Entry 3U60 (X-ray diffraction, 3.34 A resolution); this record covers chains C and G of the 10 polymer chains in the assembly.

# Chain C
Molecule: DNA polymerase accessory protein 44
From: Enterobacteria phage T4
Reference sequence: P04526 (DPA44_BPT4); numbering as in UniProt (aligned over 1-319)
Sequence (324 residues; each row starts with the number of its first residue; numbers below 1 keep their minus sign (Gly-4 is residue -4)):
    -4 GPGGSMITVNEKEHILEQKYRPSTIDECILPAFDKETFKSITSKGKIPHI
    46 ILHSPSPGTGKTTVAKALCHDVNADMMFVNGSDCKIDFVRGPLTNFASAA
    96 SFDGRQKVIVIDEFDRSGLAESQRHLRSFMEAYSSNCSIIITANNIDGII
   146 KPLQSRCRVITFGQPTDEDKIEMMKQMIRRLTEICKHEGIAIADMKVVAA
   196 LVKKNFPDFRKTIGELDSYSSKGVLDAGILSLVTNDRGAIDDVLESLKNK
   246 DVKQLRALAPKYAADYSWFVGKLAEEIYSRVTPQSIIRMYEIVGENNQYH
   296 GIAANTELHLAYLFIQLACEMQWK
Not modelled in the structure: -4 to -1
Sequence notes: expression tag (-4 to 0)
Metal / ion sites: Mg2+: Glu108 (together with 08T)
Small-molecule neighbours:
  - 08T ([[[(2R,3S,4R,5R)-5-(6-aminopurin-9-yl)-3,4-bis(oxidanyl)oxolan-2-yl]methoxy-oxidanyl-phosphoryl]oxy-oxidanyl-phosphoryl]oxy-tris(fluoranyl)beryllium), molecule 1: Glu12, Gln13, Tyr15, Arg16, Pro17, Cys23, Ile24, Leu25, Ser49, Ser51, Pro52, Gly53, Thr54, Gly55, Lys56, Thr57, Thr58, Glu108, Asn139, Phe204, Arg205, Ile208
  - 08T, molecule 2: Glu126, Pro147, Arg151
Reported in the primary citation:
  - binding site for 08T: Arg151
  - binding site for Template DNA strand: Lys80
  - allosteric site: Lys80 (proposed by the authors, not directly observed)

# Chain G
Molecule: DNA polymerase processivity component
From: Enterobacteria phage T4
Reference sequence: P04525 (DPA5_BPT4); residues 5001-5228 here correspond to UniProt positions 1-228 (UniProt number = residue number - 5000)
Sequence (228 residues; numbered 5001 to 5228; the number before each row is that of its first residue):
  5001 MKLSKDTTALLKNFATINSGIMLKSGQFIMTRAVNGTTYAEANISDVIDF
  5051 DVAIYDLNGFLGILSLVNDDAEISQSEDGNIKIADARSTIFWPAADPSTV
  5101 VAPNKPIPFPVASAVTEIKAEDLQQLLRVSRGLQIDTIAITVKEGKIVIN
  5151 GFNKVEDSALTRVKYSLTLGDYDGENTFNFIINMANMKMQPGNYKLLLWA
  5201 KGKQGAAKFEGEHANYVVALEADSTHDF
Modified positions: Mse5001, Mse5022, Mse5030, Mse5184, Mse5187, Mse5189 (selenomethionine; parent Met)

# Chain C / chain G interface
Pairs across the interface (22):
  Met72(C) - Asn5035(G)
  Pro87(C) - Asn5035(G)  hydrogen bond (backbone-side chain)
  Asn90(C) - Asn5035(G)
  Asn90(C) - Asn5183(G)
  Asn90(C) - Asn5186(G)
  Phe91(C) - Asn5035(G)
  Ser93(C) - Asn5183(G)
  Ser93(C) - Glu5221(G)  hydrogen bond
  Ser93(C) - Ala5222(G)  hydrogen bond (backbone-backbone)
  Ala94(C) - Ala5219(G)  hydrophobic
  Ala94(C) - Leu5220(G)
  Ala94(C) - Glu5221(G)
  Ala95(C) - Ala5219(G)
  Ala95(C) - Leu5220(G)  hydrogen bond (backbone-backbone)
  Ala95(C) - Glu5221(G)
  Ser96(C) - Lys5203(G)
  Phe97(C) - Trp5199(G)
  Phe97(C) - Gln5204(G)  hydrogen bond (backbone-side chain)
  Phe97(C) - Gly5205(G)
  Asp98(C) - Gln5204(G)
  Gly99(C) - Lys5203(G)
  Asn131(C) - Ala5222(G)
Also at the interface, not in a pair above, chain C (14 interface residues in all): Leu88, Lys102
Also at the interface, not in a pair above, chain G (15 interface residues in all): Gly5036, Thr5037, Ala5185, Ala5206

# Summary
14 residues of chain C and 15 residues of chain G are in contact, with 5 hydrogen bonds. Polar pairs include
Pro87(C)-Asn5035(G), Ser93(C)-Glu5221(G) and Phe97(C)-Gln5204(G). Chain C binds compound 08T. From the paper:
a binding site for 08T at Arg151(C); a binding site for Template DNA strand at Lys80(C).
Here chain C is DNA polymerase accessory protein 44 and chain G is DNA polymerase processivity component, both
from Enterobacteria phage T4. Entry 3U60 (Structure of T4 Bacteriophage Clamp Loader Bound To Open Clamp, DNA
and ATP Analog) was determined by X-ray diffraction together with 3U5Z and 3U61 from the same study.
